1Y5W - chain A; structure by X-ray diffraction, 1.58 A resolution.

== Chain A ==
Name: Queuine tRNA-ribosyltransferase
From: Zymomonas mobilis
Notes: EC 2.4.2.29
UniProtKB: P28720 (TGT_ZYMMO); residues 2-386 here correspond to UniProt positions 1-385 (UniProt number = residue number - 1)
Amino-acid sequence (385 residues; row label = number of the first residue in the row):
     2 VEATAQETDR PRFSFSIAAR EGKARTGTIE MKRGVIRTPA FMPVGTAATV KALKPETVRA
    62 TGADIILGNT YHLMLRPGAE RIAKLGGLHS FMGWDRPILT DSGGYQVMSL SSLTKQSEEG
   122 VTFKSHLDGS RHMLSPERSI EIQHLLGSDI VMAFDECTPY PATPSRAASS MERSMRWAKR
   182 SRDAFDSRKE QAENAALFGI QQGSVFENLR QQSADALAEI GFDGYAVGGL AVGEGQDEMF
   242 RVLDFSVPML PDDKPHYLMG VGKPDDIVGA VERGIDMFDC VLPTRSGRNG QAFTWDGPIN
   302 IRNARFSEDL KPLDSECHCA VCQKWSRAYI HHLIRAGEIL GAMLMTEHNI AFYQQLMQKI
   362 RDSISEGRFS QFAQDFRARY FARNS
Disordered / not traced: 2-10, 109-114, 125-133, 383-386
Bound ions: Zn2+: Cys318, Cys320, Cys323, His349
Residues lining bound ligands: NEZ (6-amino-4-[2-(4-methylphenyl)ethyl]-1,7-dihydro-8H-imidazo[4,5-g]quinazolin-8-one): Val45, Thr47, Leu68, Asn70, His73, Asp102, Ser103, Gly105, Tyr106, Asp156, Cys158, Ile201, Gln203, Gly229, Gly230, Leu231, Ala232, Val233, Met260, Gly261

== In short ==
Ligands of chain A: compound NEZ. Cys318, Cys320, Cys323 and His349 form the Zn2+ site.
Chain A is Queuine tRNA-ribosyltransferase (Zymomonas mobilis); the structure, tRNA-guanine Transglycosylase
(TGT) in complex with 6-Amino-4-[2-(4-methylphenyl)ethyl]-1,7-dihydro-8H-imidazo[4,5-g]quinazolin-8-one, was
determined by X-ray diffraction (same publication as 2BBF, 1Y5V and 1Y5X).
